PDB entry 9LRR | electron microscopy, 2.68 A resolution | chains D and E of the 6 polymer chains in the assembly

Chain D:
Molecule: Na(+)-translocating NADH-quinone reductase subunit D
From: Vibrio cholerae O395
Notes: EC 7.2.1.1
UniProtKB: A5F5Y6 (NQRD_VIBC3); numbering as in UniProt (aligned over 1-210)
Sequence (210 residues; numbered 1 to 210; the number before each row is that of its first residue):
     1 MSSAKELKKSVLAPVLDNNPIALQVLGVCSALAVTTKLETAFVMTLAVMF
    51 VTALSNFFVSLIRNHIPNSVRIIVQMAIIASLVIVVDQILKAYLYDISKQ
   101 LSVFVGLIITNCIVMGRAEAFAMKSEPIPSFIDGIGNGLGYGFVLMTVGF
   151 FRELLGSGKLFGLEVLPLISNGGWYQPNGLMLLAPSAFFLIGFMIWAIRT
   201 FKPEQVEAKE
Disordered / not traced: 1-4
Ion coordination: 2Fe-2S cluster Fe: Cys29, Cys112 (shared with Cys26(E), Cys120(E) of chain E)
Ligand contacts: 2Fe-2S cluster (FES): Gly27, Val28, Cys29, Thr110, Asn111, Cys112

Chain E:
Molecule: Na(+)-translocating NADH-quinone reductase subunit E
From: Vibrio cholerae O395
Notes: EC 7.2.1.1
UniProtKB: A5F5Y5 (NQRE_VIBC3); residue numbers follow UniProt; this construct covers 1-198
Sequence (198 residues; each row starts with the number of its first residue):
     1 MEHYISLLVKSIFIENMALSFFLGMCTFLAVSKKVKTSFGLGIAVIVVLT
    51 ISVPVNNLVYNLVLKPDALVEGVDLSFLNFITFIGVIAALVQILEMILDR
   101 FFPPLYNALGIFLPLITVNCAIFGGVSFMVQRDYSFAESVVYGFGSGVGW
   151 MLAIVALAGIREKMKYSDVPPGLRGLGITFITAGLMALGFMSFSGVQL
Ion coordination: 2Fe-2S cluster Fe: Cys26, Cys120 (shared with Cys29(D), Cys112(D) of chain D)
Ligand contacts: 2Fe-2S cluster (FES): Gly24, Met25, Cys26, Cys120

How chain D and chain E interact:
Contacting residue pairs - 64 pairs, chain D then chain E:
  Ile21(D) - Leu176(E)
  Ala22(D) - Leu176(E)
  Val25(D) - Cys26(E)
  Val25(D) - Leu176(E)  hydrophobic
  Leu26(D) - Cys26(E)  hydrophobic
  Gly27(D) - Cys26(E)
  Val28(D) - Met25(E)  hydrophobic
  Val28(D) - Cys26(E)
  Val28(D) - Phe180(E)  hydrophobic
  Cys29(D) - Phe22(E)  hydrogen bond (side chain-backbone)
  Cys29(D) - Leu23(E)  hydrophobic
  Cys29(D) - Gly24(E)
  Cys29(D) - Met25(E)
  Cys29(D) - Cys120(E)  hydrophobic
  Leu32(D) - Phe22(E)  hydrophobic
  Leu32(D) - Met25(E)  hydrophobic
  Ile72(D) - Gln92(E)
  Ile72(D) - Thr117(E)
  Met76(D) - Ile84(E)  hydrophobic
  Met76(D) - Val118(E)  hydrophobic
  Ala77(D) - Ile81(E)  hydrophobic
  Ala80(D) - Ile81(E)  hydrophobic
  Ile84(D) - Phe77(E)
  Ile84(D) - Phe80(E)  hydrophobic
  Asp87(D) - Phe80(E)
  Val103(D) - Phe128(E)  hydrophobic
  Val103(D) - Gln131(E)
  Phe104(D) - Phe21(E)
  Gly106(D) - Phe80(E)
  Gly106(D) - Phe123(E)
  Leu107(D) - Leu23(E)  hydrophobic
  Leu107(D) - Cys120(E)
  Leu107(D) - Phe123(E)  hydrophobic
  Leu107(D) - Gly124(E)
  Ile109(D) - Phe80(E)  hydrophobic
  Ile109(D) - Ile84(E)  hydrophobic
  Thr110(D) - Ile84(E)
  Thr110(D) - Val118(E)
  Thr110(D) - Asn119(E)
  Thr110(D) - Cys120(E)  hydrogen bond
  Thr110(D) - Phe123(E)
  Cys112(D) - Cys26(E)  hydrophobic
  Ala184(D) - Phe22(E)  hydrophobic
  Pro185(D) - Gly184(E)
  Pro185(D) - Leu188(E)
  Pro185(D) - Met191(E)  hydrophobic
  Phe188(D) - Phe180(E)
  Phe188(D) - Ala183(E)  hydrophobic
  Phe188(D) - Gly184(E)
  Phe189(D) - Ile181(E)
  Phe189(D) - Gly184(E)
  Phe189(D) - Leu185(E)
  Ile191(D) - Phe180(E)  hydrophobic
  Ile195(D) - Phe180(E)  hydrophobic
  Trp196(D) - Gly172(E)
  Trp196(D) - Leu173(E)  hydrophobic
  Arg199(D) - Gly172(E)
  Arg199(D) - Arg174(E)
  Arg199(D) - Leu176(E)
  Val206(D) - Pro171(E)
  Val206(D) - Arg174(E)
  Glu207(D) - Arg174(E)  hydrogen bond (backbone-side chain)
  Lys209(D) - Arg174(E)
  Glu210(D) - Lys33(E)
Interface residues without a listed pair, chain D (46 interface residues in all): Leu23, Gln24, Ala33, Ile73, Val83, Gln88, Ser102, Asn111, Leu180, Leu183, Gly192, Phe193, Ala208
Interface residues without a listed pair, chain E (39 interface residues in all): Leu19, Ala88, Ser127, Pro170, Gly175, Gly177, Ala187

In short:
46 residues of chain D and 39 residues of chain E are in contact; the contacts include 3 hydrogen bonds. Polar
contacts include Cys29(D)-Phe22(E), Thr110(D)-Cys120(E) and Glu207(D)-Arg174(E). 2Fe-2S cluster is bound
between chain D and chain E.
Chain D is Na(+)-translocating NADH-quinone reductase subunit D and chain E is Na(+)-translocating
NADH-quinone reductase subunit E, both from Vibrio cholerae O395; the structure, Cryo-EM structure of
Na+-translocating NADH-ubiquinone oxidoreductase NqrB-G141A mutant from Vibrio cholerae with bound korormicin
A, was determined by electron microscopy.
